Entry 8DFA (electron microscopy, 2.80 A resolution); this record covers chains D and L of the 13 polymer chains in the assembly.

== Chain D ==
Molecule: CRISPR-associated protein, TM1801 family
Organism: Desulfovibrio vulgaris str. Hildenborough
Reference sequence: Q72WF7 (Q72WF7_DESVH); residue numbers follow UniProt; this construct covers 1-290
Amino-acid sequence (290 residues; each row starts with the number of its first residue):
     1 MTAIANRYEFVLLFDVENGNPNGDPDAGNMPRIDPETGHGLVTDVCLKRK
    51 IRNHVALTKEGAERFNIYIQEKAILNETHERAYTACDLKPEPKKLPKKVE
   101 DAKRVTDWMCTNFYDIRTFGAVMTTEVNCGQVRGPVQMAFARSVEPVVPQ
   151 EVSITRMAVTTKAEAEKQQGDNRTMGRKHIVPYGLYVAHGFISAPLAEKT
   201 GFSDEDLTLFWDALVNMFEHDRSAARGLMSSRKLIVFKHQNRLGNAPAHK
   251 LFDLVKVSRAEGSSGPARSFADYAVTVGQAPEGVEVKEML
Not modelled in the structure: 167-170

== Chain L ==
Molecule: 46-nt RNA strand
Organism: Desulfovibrio vulgaris
Sequence (46 nucleotides; numbered 2 to 47; the number before each row is that of its first residue):
     2 GGAUUGAAACGCCAUGCUCAGGCUGGCGAGUGGGCGCCACUCUCCA

== How chain D and chain L interact ==
Contacting residue pairs - 43 pairs, chain D then chain L:
  Asn22(D) - C24(L)  hydrogen bond to the phosphate
  Asn22(D) - U25(L)  hydrogen bond to the phosphate
  Gly23(D) - C24(L)  sugar contact
  Gly23(D) - U25(L)  hydrogen bond to the phosphate
  Pro25(D) - C24(L)  base contact
  Gly28(D) - C24(L)  base contact
  Asn29(D) - C24(L)  hydrogen bond to the sugar
  Arg32(D) - C24(L)  salt bridge to the phosphate
  Thr43(D) - C24(L)  hydrogen bond to the phosphate
  Val45(D) - G22(L)  sugar contact
  Val45(D) - G23(L)  phosphate contact
  Cys46(D) - G23(L)  sugar contact
  Lys48(D) - G22(L)  salt bridge to the phosphate
  Arg49(D) - G23(L)  salt bridge to the phosphate
  Arg52(D) - G22(L)  salt bridge to the phosphate
  Phe119(D) - A21(L)  phosphate contact
  Gly120(D) - A21(L)  sugar contact
  Ala121(D) - C20(L)  sugar contact
  Ala121(D) - A21(L)  sugar contact
  Val122(D) - C20(L)  sugar contact
  Val122(D) - A21(L)  base contact
  Gln131(D) - C20(L)  hydrogen bond to the base
  Val132(D) - C20(L)  hydrogen bond to the sugar
  Arg133(D) - C20(L)  phosphate contact
  Arg133(D) - A21(L)  phosphate contact
  Gln137(D) - A21(L)  phosphate contact
  Ser153(D) - A30(L)  phosphate contact
  Ile154(D) - C28(L)  sugar contact
  Ile154(D) - A30(L)  phosphate contact
  Thr155(D) - C28(L)  hydrogen bond to the sugar
  Thr155(D) - G29(L)  hydrogen bond to the base
  Thr155(D) - A30(L)  sugar contact
  Arg156(D) - C28(L)  hydrogen bond to the base
  Arg156(D) - G29(L)  base contact
  Met157(D) - G29(L)  hydrogen bond to the phosphate
  Asn172(D) - G29(L)  hydrogen bond to the base
  Asn172(D) - A30(L)  hydrogen bond to the base
  Asn172(D) - G31(L)  hydrogen bond to the base
  Met175(D) - A30(L)  base contact
  Ser223(D) - G26(L)  hydrogen bond to the phosphate
  Ala224(D) - G27(L)  hydrogen bond to the phosphate
  Arg226(D) - U25(L)  sugar contact
  Arg226(D) - G26(L)  salt bridge to the phosphate
Interface residues without a listed pair, chain D (34 interface residues in all): Asp24, Gly134, Asp171, Arg177

== Summary ==
34 residues of chain D and 12 residues of chain L are in contact; the contacts include 16 hydrogen bonds and 5
salt bridges. Among the polar pairs are Gln131(D)-C20(L), Thr155(D)-G29(L) and Arg156(D)-C28(L).
Here chain D is CRISPR-associated protein, TM1801 family (Desulfovibrio vulgaris str. Hildenborough) and chain
L is a 46-nt RNA strand (Desulfovibrio vulgaris). Entry 8DFA (type I-C Cascade bound to ssDNA target) was
determined by electron microscopy (same publication as 8DEJ, 8DFS, 8DEX and 8DFO).
